4RDA - chains A and B; structure by X-ray diffraction, 2.50 A resolution.

[Chain A (and B)]
Protein: Amyloid-like protein 1
Source organism: Homo sapiens
Notes: fragment: E2 domain; chain B of this document is another copy of the same molecule, construct and numbering; everything in this record applies to it too
Reference sequence: P51693 (APLP1_HUMAN); residues 290-495 here = UniProt positions 290-495
Sequence (210 residues; numbered 286 to 495; the number before each row is that of its first residue):
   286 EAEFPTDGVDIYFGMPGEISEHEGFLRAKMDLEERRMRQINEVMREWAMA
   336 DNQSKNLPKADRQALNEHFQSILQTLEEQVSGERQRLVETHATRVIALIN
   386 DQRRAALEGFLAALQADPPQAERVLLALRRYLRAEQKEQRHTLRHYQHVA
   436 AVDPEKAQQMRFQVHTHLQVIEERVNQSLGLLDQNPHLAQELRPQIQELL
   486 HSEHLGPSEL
Not modelled in the structure: 286-291, 495 (chain B: 286-291, 488-495)
Differences from the reference sequence: cloning artifact (286-289)
Ion coordination: Zn2+ near H486 (its only coordinating residue here)
Curated features (UniProtKB/Swiss-Prot):
  - region: F310 to L342 (Heparin-binding), L410 to K441 (Heparin-binding), A442 to R459 (Collagen-binding)
  - glycosylation (N-linked (GlcNAc...) asparagine): N337, N461
  - mutagenesis: H426 (H426A: Reduced affinity for heparin. Reduces homodimerization), R429 (R429A: Strongly reduced affinity for heparin. Strongly reduced homodimerization), H433 (H433A: Reduced affinity for heparin. Reduces homodimerization)
What the authors report for this chain:
  - binding site for the ligand UAP: K314, R369, H433
  - binding site for n,O6-disulfo-glucosamine: H307, H376, H430
  - binding site for 2-O-sulfo-alpha-L-idopyranuronic acid: H376, H426, R429
  - conformationally variable residues (order/disorder transition): D292 to F298
  - self-association interface (contacts with another copy of this molecule): D292 to I304

[Chain A / chain B interface]
Contacting residue pairs - 69 pairs, chain A then chain B:
  E318(A) - R429(B)  salt bridge
  E318(A) - Q432(B)
  M322(A) - R429(B)
  I325(A) - L428(B)  hydrophobic
  I325(A) - Y431(B)  hydrophobic
  I325(A) - Q432(B)
  N326(A) - Q424(B)  hydrogen bond
  N326(A) - L428(B)
  M329(A) - Y431(B)  hydrophobic
  M329(A) - H450(B)
  M329(A) - L453(B)  hydrophobic
  R330(A) - E457(B)  salt bridge
  W332(A) - F447(B)  hydrophobic
  W332(A) - H450(B)  hydrogen bond
  A333(A) - H450(B)
  A333(A) - Q454(B)
  D336(A) - H450(B)  salt bridge
  Q355(A) - R446(B)  hydrogen bond (backbone-side chain)
  L358(A) - Y431(B)
  L358(A) - R446(B)
  Q359(A) - R446(B)
  E362(A) - Y431(B)  hydrogen bond
  E362(A) - A435(B)
  E362(A) - A442(B)
  E362(A) - Q443(B)
  E362(A) - R446(B)  salt bridge
  V365(A) - Q432(B)
  V365(A) - A436(B)
  S366(A) - A435(B)
  S366(A) - A436(B)
  R369(A) - A436(B)
  Q424(A) - N326(B)
  R425(A) - E319(B)  salt bridge
  R425(A) - M322(B)
  L428(A) - M322(B)
  L428(A) - N326(B)
  R429(A) - E318(B)  salt bridge
  R429(A) - M322(B)
  Y431(A) - I325(B)  hydrophobic
  Y431(A) - M329(B)  hydrophobic
  Y431(A) - L358(B)
  Y431(A) - E362(B)  hydrogen bond
  Q432(A) - E318(B)
  Q432(A) - R321(B)
  Q432(A) - V365(B)
  A435(A) - E362(B)
  A435(A) - S366(B)
  A436(A) - V365(B)  hydrophobic
  A436(A) - S366(B)
  A436(A) - R369(B)
  V437(A) - R369(B)
  P439(A) - S366(B)
  A442(A) - E362(B)
  Q443(A) - E362(B)
  R446(A) - M329(B)
  R446(A) - Q355(B)  hydrogen bond
  R446(A) - Q359(B)
  R446(A) - E362(B)  salt bridge
  V449(A) - M329(B)  hydrophobic
  H450(A) - M329(B)
  H450(A) - W332(B)
  H450(A) - A333(B)
  H450(A) - D336(B)  salt bridge
  L453(A) - M329(B)  hydrophobic
  Q454(A) - A333(B)
  Q454(A) - N337(B)
  E457(A) - R330(B)  salt bridge
  P492(A) - R330(B)  hydrogen bond (backbone-side chain)
  S493(A) - R330(B)
Also at the interface, not in a pair above, chain A (41 interface residues in all): R321, N337, N351, F447, E494
Also at the interface, not in a pair above, chain B (38 interface residues in all): N351, R425, V437, V449

[Summary]
41 residues of chain A face 38 of chain B across their interface, with 7 hydrogen bonds and 9 salt bridges.
Polar contacts include E318(A)-R429(B), R330(A)-E457(B) and D336(A)-H450(B). From the paper: a binding site
for the ligand UAP at K314(A), R369(A) and H433(A); a binding site for n,O6-disulfo-glucosamine at H307(A),
H376(A) and H430(A).
Chain A and chain B are both Amyloid-like protein 1 (Homo sapiens); the structure, X-ray structure of the
amyloid precursor protein-like protein 1 (APLP1) E2 domain in complex with a ..., was determined by X-ray
diffraction (same publication as 4RD9).
